5YQ7 - chains L and M of the 35 polymer chains in the assembly; structure by electron microscopy, 4.10 A resolution (low resolution: residue-level contacts below are approximate; hydrogen-bond / salt-bridge calls are withheld).

# Chain L
Name: Precursor for L subunits of photosynthetic reaction center
From: Roseiflexus castenholzii
Reference sequence: Q83XD0 (Q83XD0_9CHLR); numbering as in UniProt (aligned over 1-310)
Amino-acid sequence (310 residues; numbered 1 to 310; the number before each row is that of its first residue):
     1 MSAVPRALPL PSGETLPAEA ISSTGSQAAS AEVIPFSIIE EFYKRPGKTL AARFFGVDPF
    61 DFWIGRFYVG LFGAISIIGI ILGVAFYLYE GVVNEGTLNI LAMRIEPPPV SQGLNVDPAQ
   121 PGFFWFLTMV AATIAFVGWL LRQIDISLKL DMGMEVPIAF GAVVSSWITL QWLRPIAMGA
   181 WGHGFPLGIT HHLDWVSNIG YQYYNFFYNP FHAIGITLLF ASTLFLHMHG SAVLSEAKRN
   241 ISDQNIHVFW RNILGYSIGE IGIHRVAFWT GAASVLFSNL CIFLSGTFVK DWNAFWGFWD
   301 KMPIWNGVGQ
Unresolved in the structure: 1
Metal / ion sites: bacteriochlorophyll a Mg site 1 near His192 (its only coordinating residue here); bacteriochlorophyll a Mg site 2 near His212 (its only coordinating residue here); Fe ion: His229 (shared with His542(M), Glu557(M), His589(M) of chain M)
Residues lining bound ligands:
  - bacteriochlorophyll a (BCL), molecule 1: Tyr87, Trp167, Phe185, Ile189, His192, Leu193, Val196
  - bacteriochlorophyll a (BCL), molecule 2: Phe136, Val163, Trp167, Leu170, Val196, Ile199, Gly200, Tyr201, Asn205, Phe206, Phe207, His212, Gly215, Ile216, Val275, Ser278, Asn279, Ile282
  - bacteriopheophytin a (BPH), molecule 1: Gly79, Ile80, Val84, Ala132, Trp139, Gln143, Val156, Ala159, Phe160, Val163, Trp167, Leu187, Gly188, Ile189, His192, Gly271, Ser274, Val275
  - bacteriopheophytin a (BPH), molecule 2: Phe207, Ala213, Ile216, Thr217, Phe220, Ala221
  - bacteriopheophytin a (BPH), molecule 3: Phe220, Thr223, Leu224, His227, Met228, Leu254
  - Menaquinone 11 (MQE; 2-methyl-3-[(2E,6E,10E,14E,18E,22E,26E,30E,34E,38E)-3,7,11,15,19,23,27,31,35,39,43-undecamethyltetratetraconta-2,6,10,1 4,18,22,26,30,34,38,42-undecaen-1-yl]naphthalene-1,4-dione), molecule 1: Ile64, Phe67, Gly73, Ile77, Ile81, Val84, Leu88, Arg142
  - Menaquinone 11 (MQE), molecule 2: Phe225, His229, Ala232, His247, Trp250, Ser257, Ile258, Gly259, Glu260, Ile261, Ile263, Val266, Trp269, Phe277
What the authors report for this chain:
  - binding site for bacteriochlorophyll a: His212
  - Fe ion coordination: His229, His264

# Chain M
Name: Precursor for M subunits of photosynthetic reaction center
From: Roseiflexus castenholzii
Reference sequence: Q83XD0 (Q83XD0_9CHLR); residues 336-641 here = UniProt positions 336-641
Amino-acid sequence (306 residues; numbered 336 to 641; the number before each row is that of its first residue):
   336 IDLHDEEYRD GLEGTIAKPP GHVGWMQRLL GEGQVGPIYV GLWGVISFIT FFASAFIILV
   396 DYGRQVGWNP IIYLREFWNL AVYPPPTEYG LSWNVPWDKG GAWLAATFFL HISVLTWWAR
   456 LYTRAKATGV GTQLAWGFAS ALSLYFVIYL FHPLALGNWS AAPGHGFRAI LDWTNYVSIH
   516 WGNFYYNPFH MLSIFFLLGS TLLLAMHGAT IVATSKWKSE MEFTEMMAEG PGTQRAQLFW
   576 RWVMGWNANS YNIHIWAWWF AAFTAITGAI GLFLSGTLVP DWYAWGETAK IVAPWPNPDW
   636 AQYVFR
Unresolved in the structure: 641
Metal / ion sites: bacteriochlorophyll a Mg near His525 (its only coordinating residue here); Fe ion: His542, Glu557, His589 (shared with His229(L) of chain L)
Residues lining bound ligands:
  - bacteriochlorophyll a (BCL), molecule 1: Phe386, Phe473, Leu479, Tyr480, Thr509, Val512, Ser513, Phe519, Tyr520, His525, Ser528, Ile529, Leu532, Gly603, Leu607
  - bacteriochlorophyll a (BCL), molecule 2: Tyr520, Met526, Ile529, Phe530, Leu533, Gly534, Leu537
  - bacteriopheophytin a (BPH), molecule 1: Phe383, Phe386, Trp452, Leu456, Gly472, Phe473, Ala476, Ala596, Ala600
  - bacteriopheophytin a (BPH), molecule 2: Phe386, Ile393, Leu445, Tyr480, Ile483, Tyr484, Pro498, Phe502, Arg503, Ile505, Leu506, Trp508, Thr509
  - bacteriopheophytin a (BPH), molecule 3: Leu533, Thr536, Leu537, Met541, Trp575
  - Menaquinone 11 (MQE; 2-methyl-3-[(2E,6E,10E,14E,18E,22E,26E,30E,34E,38E)-3,7,11,15,19,23,27,31,35,39,43-undecamethyltetratetraconta-2,6,10,1 4,18,22,26,30,34,38,42-undecaen-1-yl]naphthalene-1,4-dione): Leu538, Met541, His542, Thr545, Gln572, Trp575, Trp581, Asn582, Ala583, Asn584, Ile588, Trp591, Phe595
What the authors report for this chain:
  - binding site for bacteriochlorophyll a: His525
  - Fe ion coordination: His542, Glu557, His589

# Chain L / chain M interface
Residue-residue contacts - 94 pairs, chain L then chain M:
  Val4(L) - Glu622(M)
  Val4(L) - Thr623(M)
  Arg6(L) - Trp620(M)
  Ala7(L) - Trp620(M)
  Ala7(L) - Thr623(M)
  Leu10(L) - Pro523(M)
  Thr24(L) - Trp591(M)
  Ala28(L) - Asn587(M)
  Ala31(L) - Asn584(M)
  Pro46(L) - Trp577(M)
  Trp63(L) - Trp577(M)
  Arg66(L) - Arg576(M)
  Arg66(L) - Trp577(M)
  Phe67(L) - Trp577(M)
  Tyr68(L) - Trp577(M)
  Leu101(L) - Lys625(M)
  Arg142(L) - Trp577(M)
  Ile146(L) - Trp577(M)
  Ile146(L) - Val578(M)
  Leu150(L) - Trp577(M)
  Asp151(L) - Arg570(M)
  Met152(L) - Ala548(M)
  Val156(L) - Ala544(M)
  Gly182(L) - Gln637(M)
  His183(L) - Gln637(M)
  Thr190(L) - Ala628(M)
  His191(L) - Trp630(M)
  Leu193(L) - Tyr520(M)
  Asp194(L) - Tyr521(M)
  Val196(L) - Tyr520(M)
  Ser197(L) - Tyr520(M)
  Asn198(L) - Tyr638(M)
  Tyr201(L) - Asn510(M)
  Phe207(L) - Leu506(M)
  Phe207(L) - Thr509(M)
  Leu219(L) - Thr536(M)
  Ser222(L) - Thr536(M)
  Ser222(L) - Leu539(M)
  Thr223(L) - Ser535(M)
  Leu226(L) - Leu539(M)
  Leu226(L) - Ala592(M)
  His227(L) - Gly472(M)
  His227(L) - Trp593(M)
  His227(L) - Ala596(M)
  His227(L) - Ala597(M)
  His229(L) - His542(M)
  His229(L) - Glu557(M)
  His229(L) - His589(M)
  Ser231(L) - Leu469(M)
  Ala232(L) - Leu469(M)
  Val233(L) - Glu557(M)
  Val233(L) - His589(M)
  Leu234(L) - Gln468(M)
  Leu234(L) - His589(M)
  Leu234(L) - Ile590(M)
  Leu234(L) - Trp593(M)
  Ser235(L) - Val465(M)
  Ser235(L) - Gly466(M)
  Glu236(L) - Val465(M)
  Arg239(L) - Gly464(M)
  Asp243(L) - Phe558(M)
  Phe249(L) - Arg459(M)
  Phe249(L) - Ala460(M)
  Trp250(L) - Leu469(M)
  Arg251(L) - Gln369(M)
  Arg251(L) - Pro372(M)
  Arg251(L) - Ile373(M)
  Asn252(L) - Tyr374(M)
  Asn252(L) - Arg459(M)
  Ile253(L) - Ile373(M)
  Ile253(L) - Arg455(M)
  Leu254(L) - Ile373(M)
  Leu254(L) - Trp452(M)
  Leu254(L) - Arg455(M)
  Gly255(L) - Ile373(M)
  Tyr256(L) - Gln369(M)
  Tyr256(L) - Val370(M)
  Ile258(L) - Met361(M)
  Ile258(L) - Glu367(M)
  Gly259(L) - Leu365(M)
  Glu260(L) - Glu367(M)
  Ile261(L) - Glu555(M)
  Ile261(L) - Met556(M)
  His264(L) - His542(M)
  His264(L) - Gly543(M)
  His264(L) - Ile546(M)
  His264(L) - Glu557(M)
  Ala267(L) - Leu539(M)
  Phe268(L) - Ala544(M)
  Asp300(L) - Arg410(M)
  Asp300(L) - Glu411(M)
  Trp305(L) - Ile406(M)
  Trp305(L) - Leu409(M)
  Trp305(L) - Arg410(M)
Also at the interface, not in a pair above, chain L (84 interface residues in all): Ser2, Ala3, Phe36, Phe42, Tyr43, Ala102, Arg104, Val110, Ser147, Glu155, Trp195, Tyr203, Tyr204, Asn205, Tyr208, Phe220, Met228, Gly230, Ser242, Asn245, Val248, Arg265, Thr270
Also at the interface, not in a pair above, chain M (90 interface residues in all): Leu338, Asp340, Glu341, Glu348, Gly368, Val375, Leu456, Thr463, Phe473, Ser513, Ile514, Asn518, Leu532, Leu538, Thr545, Val547, Thr549, Met561, Met562, Ala563, Gln569, Leu573, Phe574, Trp575, Ala624, Ile626, Pro629, Ala636, Phe640

# Summary
The interface between chain L and chain M involves 84 residues on one side and 90 on the other. From the
paper: a binding site for bacteriochlorophyll a at His212(L) and His525(M); Fe ion coordination by His229(L),
His264(L) and His542(M) among others.
Here chain L is Precursor for L subunits of photosynthetic reaction center and chain M is Precursor for M
subunits of photosynthetic reaction center, both from Roseiflexus castenholzii. Entry 5YQ7 (Cryo-EM structure
of the RC-LH core complex from Roseiflexus castenholzii) was determined by electron microscopy.
